Entry 8W1R (electron microscopy, 3.30 A resolution); this record covers chains G and I of the 11 polymer chains in the assembly.

Chain G (and I):
Molecule: Core protein VP3
Source organism: Bluetongue virus (serotype 1 / isolate South Africa)
Notes: chain I of this document is another copy of the same molecule, construct and numbering; everything in this record applies to it too
UniProtKB: Q1AE73 (Q1AE73_9REOV); numbering as in UniProt (aligned over 1-901)
Amino-acid sequence (901 residues; each row starts with the number of its first residue):
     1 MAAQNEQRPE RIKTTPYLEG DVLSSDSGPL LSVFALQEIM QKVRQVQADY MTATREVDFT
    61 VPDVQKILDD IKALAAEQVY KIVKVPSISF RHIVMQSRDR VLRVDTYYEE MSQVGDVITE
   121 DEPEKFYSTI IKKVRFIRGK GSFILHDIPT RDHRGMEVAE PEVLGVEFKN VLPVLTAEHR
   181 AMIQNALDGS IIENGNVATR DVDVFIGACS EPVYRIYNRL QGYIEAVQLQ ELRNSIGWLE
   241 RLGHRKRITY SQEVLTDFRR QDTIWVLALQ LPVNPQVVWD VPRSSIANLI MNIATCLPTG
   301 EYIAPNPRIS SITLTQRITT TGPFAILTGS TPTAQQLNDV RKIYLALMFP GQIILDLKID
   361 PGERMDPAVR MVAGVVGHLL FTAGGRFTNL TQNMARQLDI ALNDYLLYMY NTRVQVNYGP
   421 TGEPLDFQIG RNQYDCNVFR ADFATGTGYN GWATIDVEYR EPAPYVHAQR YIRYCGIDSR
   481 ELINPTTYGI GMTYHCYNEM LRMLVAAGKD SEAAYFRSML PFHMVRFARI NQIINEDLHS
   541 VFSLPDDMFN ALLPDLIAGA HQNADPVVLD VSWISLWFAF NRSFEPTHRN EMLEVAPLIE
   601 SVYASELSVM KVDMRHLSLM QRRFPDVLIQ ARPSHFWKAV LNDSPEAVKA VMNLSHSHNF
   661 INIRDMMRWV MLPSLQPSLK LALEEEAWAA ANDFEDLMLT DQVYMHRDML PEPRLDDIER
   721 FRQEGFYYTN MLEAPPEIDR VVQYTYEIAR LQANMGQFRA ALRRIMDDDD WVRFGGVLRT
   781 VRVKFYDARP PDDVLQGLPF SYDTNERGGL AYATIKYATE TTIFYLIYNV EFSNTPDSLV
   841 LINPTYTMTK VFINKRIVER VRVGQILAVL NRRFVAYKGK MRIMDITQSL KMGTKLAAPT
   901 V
Disordered / not traced: 1-24, 46-58 (chain I: 1-26)
What the authors report for this chain:
  - mutagenesis - R431F: abolished growth in response to reverse genetics method

How chain G and chain I interact:
Contacting residue pairs (38):
  Asp26(G) - Met51(I)
  Ser27(G) - Gln47(I)
  Ser27(G) - Met51(I)
  Gly28(G) - Gln47(I)
  Gly28(G) - Met51(I)
  Pro29(G) - Gln47(I)  hydrogen bond (backbone-side chain)
  Pro29(G) - Tyr50(I)  hydrophobic
  Leu31(G) - Gln47(I)
  Val33(G) - Leu31(I)  hydrophobic
  Leu36(G) - Val43(I)  hydrophobic
  Gln37(G) - Leu30(I)  hydrogen bond (side chain-backbone)
  Ile39(G) - Ile39(I)  hydrophobic
  Met40(G) - Ala35(I)  hydrophobic
  Met40(G) - Leu36(I)
  Met40(G) - Ile39(I)  hydrophobic
  Asn306(G) - Met365(I)
  Asn306(G) - Asp366(I)
  Arg308(G) - Ile326(I)
  Arg308(G) - Asp366(I)  salt bridge
  Ile309(G) - Pro367(I)  hydrophobic
  Ser311(G) - Thr321(I)
  Ile312(G) - Ile326(I)  hydrophobic
  Gln316(G) - Thr319(I)
  Gln316(G) - Thr320(I)
  Gln316(G) - Thr321(I)
  Gln316(G) - Met409(I)
  Arg317(G) - Thr319(I)
  Ile318(G) - Thr319(I)
  Arg431(G) - Thr412(I)
  Thr486(G) - Arg364(I)
  Thr486(G) - Met365(I)
  Thr487(G) - Arg364(I)
  Val505(G) - Tyr410(I)  hydrophobic
  Asp510(G) - Tyr410(I)
  Asp510(G) - Asn411(I)
  Ala514(G) - Tyr408(I)
  Arg517(G) - Leu407(I)  hydrogen bond (side chain-backbone)
  Val901(G) - Pro361(I)  hydrophobic
Also at the interface, not in a pair above, chain G (30 interface residues in all): Phe34, Thr315, Pro485, Ile490
Also at the interface, not in a pair above, chain I (31 interface residues in all): Pro29, Ser32, Gly322, Pro323, Gly362, Val369, Ile400

Summary:
Chain G and chain I form an interface of 30 and 31 residues respectively, with 3 hydrogen bonds and 1 salt
bridge. Polar pairs include Arg308(G)-Asp366(I), Pro29(G)-Gln47(I) and Gln37(G)-Leu30(I). From the paper:
R431F of chain G abolishes growth in response to reverse genetics method.
Chain G and chain I are both Core protein VP3 (Bluetongue virus (serotype 1 / isolate South Africa)); the
structure, Cryo-EM structure of BTV core, was determined by electron microscopy (same publication as 8W12,
8W19, 8W1C, 8W1O and 8W1S).
